PDB entry 7LHP | X-ray diffraction, 1.90 A resolution | chain A

Chain A:
Protein: Thiol:disulfide interchange protein DsbA
From: Escherichia coli (strain K12)
UniProtKB: P0AEG4 (DSBA_ECOLI); residues 1-189 here correspond to UniProt positions 20-208 (UniProt number = residue number + 19)
Sequence (189 residues; each row starts with the number of its first residue):
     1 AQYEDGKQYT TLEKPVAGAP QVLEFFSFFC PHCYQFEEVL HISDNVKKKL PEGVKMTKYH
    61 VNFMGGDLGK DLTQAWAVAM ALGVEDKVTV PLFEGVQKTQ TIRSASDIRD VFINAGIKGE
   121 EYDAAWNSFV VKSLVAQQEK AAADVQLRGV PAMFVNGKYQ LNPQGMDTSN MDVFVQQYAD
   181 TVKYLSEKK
Unresolved in the structure: 189
Cystine bridges: Cys-30/Cys-33
Residues lining bound ligands: Y1G ((6-bromo-2-phenyl-1-benzofuran-3-yl)acetic acid): His-32, Gln-35, Phe-36, Val-39, Leu-40, Pro-151, Pro-163, Gln-164, Thr-168, Met-171, Phe-174

Overview:
Bound to chain A: compound Y1G.
Chain A is Thiol:disulfide interchange protein DsbA (Escherichia coli (strain K12)); the structure, Crystal
Structure of EcDsbA in a complex with methyl 2-(6-bromo-2-phenylbenzofuran-3-yl)acetate, was determined by
X-ray diffraction together with 6XSP, 6XSQ, 6XT3, 7L76 and 7L7C from the same study.
